Entry 1VQ7 (X-ray diffraction, 2.50 A resolution); this record covers chains 0 and T of the 32 polymer chains in the assembly.

[Chain 0]
Molecule: 23S ribosomal RNA
Organism: Haloarcula marismortui
Sequence (2922 nucleotides; each row starts with the number of its first residue):
     2 UUGGCUACUA UGCCAGCUGG UGGAUUGCUC GGCUCAGGCG CUGAUGAAGG ACGUGCCAAG
    62 CUGCGAUAAG CCAUGGGGAG CCGCACGGAG GCGAAGAACC AUGGAUUUCC GAAUGAGAAU
   122 CUCUCUAACA AUUGCUUCGC GCAAUGAGGA ACCCCGAGAA CUGAAACAUC UCAGUAUCGG
   182 GAGGAACAGA AAACGCAAUG UGAUGUCGUU AGUAACCGCG AGUGAACGCG AUACAGCCCA
   242 AACCGAAGCC CUCACGGGCA AUGUGGUGUC AGGGCUACCU CUCAUCAGCC GACCGUCUCG
   302 ACGAAGUCUC UUGGAACAGA GCGUGAUACA GGGUGACAAC CCCGUACUCG AGACCAGUAC
   362 GACGUGCGGU AGUGCCAGAG UAGCGGGGGU UGGAUAUCCC UCGCGAAUAA CGCAGGCAUC
   422 GACUGCGAAG GCUAAACACA ACCUGAGACC GAUAGUGAAC AAGUAGUGUG AACGAACGCU
   482 GCAAAGUACC CUCAGAAGGG AGGCGAAAUA GAGCAUGAAA UCAGUUGGCG AUCGAGCGAC
   542 AGGGCAUACA AGGUCCCUCG ACGAAUGACC GACGCGCGAG CGUCCAGUAA GACUCACGGG
   602 AAGCCGAUGU UCUGUCGUAC GUUUUGAAAA ACGAGCCAGG GAGUGUGUCU GCAUGGCAAG
   662 UCUAACCGGA GUAUCCGGGG AGGCACAGGG AAACCGACAU GGCCGCAGGG CUUUGCCCGA
   722 GGGCCGCCGU CUUCAAGGGC GGGGAGCCAU GUGGACACGA CCCGAAUCCG GACGAUCUAC
   782 GCAUGGACAA GAUGAAGCGU GCCGAAAGGC ACGUGGAAGU CUGUUAGAGU UGGUGUCCUA
   842 CAAUACCCUC UCGUGAUCUA UGUGUAGGGG UGAAAGGCCC AUCGAGUCCG GCAACAGCUG
   902 GUUCCAAUCG AAACAUGUCG AAGCAUGACC UCCGCCGAGG UAGUCUGUGA GGUAGAGCGA
   962 CCGAUUGGUG UGUCCGCCUC CGAGAGGAGU CGGCACACCU GUCAAACUCC AAACUUACAG
  1022 ACGCCGUUUG ACGCGGGGAU UCCGGUGCGC GGGGUAAGCC UGUGUACCAG GAGGGGAACA
  1082 ACCCAGAGAU AGGUUAAGGU CCCCAAGUGU GGAUUAAGUG UAAUCCUCUG AAGGUGGUCU
  1142 CGAGCCCUAG ACAGCCGGGA GGUGAGCUUA GAAGCAGCUA CCCUCUAAGA AAAGCGUAAC
  1202 AGCUUACCGG CCGAGGUUUG AGGCGCCCAA AAUGAUCGGG ACUCAAAUCC ACCACCGAGA
  1262 CCUGUCCGUA CCACUCAUAC UGGUAAUCGA GUAGAUUGGC GCUCUAAUUG GAUGGAAGUA
  1322 GGGGUGAAAA CUCCUAUGGA CCGAUUAGUG ACGAAAAUCC UGGCCAUAGU AGCAGCGAUA
  1382 GUCGGGUGAG AACCCCGACG GCCUAAUGGA UAAGGGUUCC UCAGCACUGC UGAUCAGCUG
  1442 AGGGUUAGCC GGUCCUAAGU CAUACCGCAA CUCGACUAUG ACGAAAUGGG AAACGGGUUA
  1502 AUAUUCCCGU GCCACUAUGC AGUGAAAGUU GACGCCCUGG GGUCGAUCAC GCUGGGCAUU
  1562 CGCCCAGUCG AACCGUCCAA CUCCGUGGAA GCCGUAAUGG CAGGAAGCGG ACGAACGGCG
  1622 GCAUAGGGAA ACGUGAUUCA ACCUGGGGCC CAUGAAAAGA CGAGCAUAGU GUCCGUACCG
  1682 AGAACCGACA CAGGUGUCCA UGGCGGCGAA AGCCAAGGCC UGUCGGGAGC AACCAACGUU
  1742 AGGGAAUUCG GCAAGUUAGU CCCGUACCUU CGGAAGAAGG GAUGCCUGCU CCGGAACGGA
  1802 GCAGGUCGCA GUGACUCGGA AGCUCGGACU GUCUAGUAAC AACAUAGGUG ACCGCAAAUC
  1862 CGCAAGGACU CGUACGGUCA CUGAAUCCUG CCCAGUGCAG GUAUCUGAAC ACCUCGUACA
  1922 AGAGGACGAA GGACCUGUCA ACGGCGGGGG UAACUAUGAC CCUCUUAAGG UAGCGUAGUA
  1982 CCUUGCCGCA UCAGUAGCGG CUUGCAUGAA UGGAUUAACC AGAGCUUCAC UGUCCCAACG
  2042 UUGGGCCCGG UGAACUGUAC AUUCCAGUGC GGAGUCUGGA GACACCCAGG GGGAAGCGAA
  2102 GACCCUAUGG AGCUUUACUG CAGGCUGUCG CUGAGACGUG GUCGCCGAUG UGCAGCAUAG
  2162 GUAGGAGACA CUACACAGGU ACCCGCGCUA GCGGGCCACC GAGUCAACAG UGAAAUACUA
  2222 CCCGUCGGUG ACUGCGACUC UCACUCCGGG AGGAGGACAC CGAUAGCCGG GCAGUUUGAC
  2282 UGGGGCGGUA CGCGCUCGAA AAGAUAUCGA GCGCGCCCUA UGGCUAUCUC AGCCGGGACA
  2342 GAGACCCGGC GAAGAGUGCA AGAGCAAAAG AUAGCUUGAC AGUGUUCUUC CCAACGAGGA
  2402 ACGCUGACGC GAAAGCGUGG UCUAGCGAAC CAAUUAGCCU GCUUGAUGCG GGCAAUUGAU
  2462 GACAGAAAAG CUACCCUAGG GAUAACAGAG UCGUCACUCG CAAGAGCACA UAUCGACCGA
  2522 GUGGCUUGCU ACCUCGAUGU CGGUUCCCUC CAUCCUGCCC GUGCAGAAGC GGGCAAGGGU
  2582 GAGGUUGUUC GCCUAUUAAA GGAGGUCGUG AGCUGGGUUU AGACCGUCGU GAGACAGGUC
  2642 GGCUGCUAUC UACUGGGUGU GUAAUGGUGU CUGACAAGAA CGACCGUAUA GUACGAGAGG
  2702 AACUACGGUU GGUGGCCACU GGUGUACCGG UUGUUCGAGA GAGCACGUGC CGGGUAGCCA
  2762 CGCCACACGG GGUAAGAGCU GAACGCAUCU AAGCUCGAAA CCCACUUGGA AAAGAGACAC
  2822 CGCCGAGGUC CCGCGUACAA GACGCGGUCG AUAGACUCGG GGUGUGCGCG UCGAGGUAAC
  2882 GAGACGUUAA GCCCACGAGC ACUAACAGAC CAAAGCCAUC AU
Disordered / not traced: 2-9, 126-127, 715, 971-998, 1560, 1952-1963, 2137-2236, 2339-2343, 2665-2666, 2915-2923
Construct notes: modified residue (628, 2587-2588, 2619, 2621)
Modified positions: 1MA (6-hydro-1-methyladenosine-5'-monophosphate) at position 628, OMU (o2'-methyluridine 5'-monophosphate) at position 2587, OMG (o2'-methylguanosine-5'-monophosphate) at position 2588, UR3 (3-methyluridine-5'-monophoshate) at position 2619, PSU (pseudouridine-5'-monophosphate) at position 2621
Metal / ion sites: Na+ site 1 near U12 (its only coordinating residue here); Mg2+ site 1 near G28 (its only coordinating residue here); Na+ site 2: C40, G41, A442; Na+ site 3: G56, A59, G61; Na+ site 4 near U108 (its only coordinating residue here); Mg2+ site 2 near U115 (its only coordinating residue here); Na+ site 5: C130, U146; Na+ site 6: C141, G142; Mg2+ site 3: C162, U2276; K+ site 1: U163, U172; Mg2+ site 4: A165, A167, C168; Na+ site 7: A165, A166, A167; 86 more Mg2+ sites not listed; 61 more Na+ sites not listed; 2 more K+ sites not listed

[Chain T]
Name: 50S ribosomal protein L24P
Organism: Haloarcula marismortui
Reference sequence: P10972 (RL24_HALMA); numbering as in UniProt (aligned over 0-119)
Chain sequence (120 residues; numbered 0 to 119; the number before each row is that of its first residue; numbering starts at 0):
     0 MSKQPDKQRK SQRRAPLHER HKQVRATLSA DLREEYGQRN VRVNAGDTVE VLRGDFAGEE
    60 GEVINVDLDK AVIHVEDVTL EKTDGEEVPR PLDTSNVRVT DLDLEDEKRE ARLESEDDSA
Disordered / not traced: 0
Metal / ion sites: Na+: Ser-94, Asn-95 (shared with U308(0), C342(0) of chain 0); Mg2+ near Ser-114 (its only coordinating residue here)

[Interface between chain 0 and chain T]
Pairs across the interface - 110 pairs, chain 0 then chain T:
  U30(0) / Asp-5(T)  hydrogen bond to the sugar
  U30(0) / Arg-8(T)  salt bridge to the phosphate
  C31(0) / Asp-5(T)  phosphate contact
  C31(0) / Arg-8(T)  salt bridge to the phosphate
  C31(0) / Arg-12(T)  salt bridge to the phosphate
  C31(0) / Arg-13(T)  hydrogen bond to the phosphate
  G32(0) / Lys-9(T)  salt bridge to the phosphate
  G32(0) / Arg-13(T)  salt bridge to the phosphate
  G77(0) / His-17(T)  base contact
  G78(0) / His-17(T)  sugar contact
  G79(0) / His-20(T)  sugar contact
  G79(0) / Arg-41(T)  phosphate contact
  G79(0) / Lys-107(T)  hydrogen bond to the base
  G79(0) / Arg-111(T)  salt bridge to the phosphate
  A80(0) / Arg-41(T)  sugar contact
  A80(0) / Asn-43(T)  hydrogen bond to the phosphate
  A80(0) / Arg-111(T)  salt bridge to the phosphate
  G81(0) / Arg-41(T)  salt bridge to the phosphate
  G81(0) / Asn-43(T)  phosphate contact
  G81(0) / Ala-44(T)  hydrogen bond to the phosphate
  G81(0) / Val-65(T)  sugar contact
  G81(0) / Leu-67(T)  phosphate contact
  C82(0) / Leu-16(T)  phosphate contact
  C82(0) / Val-65(T)  phosphate contact
  C82(0) / Leu-67(T)  hydrogen bond to the phosphate
  C85(0) / Asp-68(T)  phosphate contact
  C87(0) / Lys-69(T)  hydrogen bond to the base
  A95(0) / Asp-105(T)  base contact
  G97(0) / Asp-105(T)  hydrogen bond to the base
  G97(0) / Glu-106(T)  base contact
  G97(0) / Lys-107(T)  base contact
  A99(0) / Leu-16(T)  sugar contact
  A99(0) / His-17(T)  base contact
  A99(0) / His-20(T)  hydrogen bond to the base
  C100(0) / Pro-15(T)  sugar contact
  C100(0) / Leu-16(T)  hydrogen bond to the sugar
  C100(0) / His-17(T)  hydrogen bond to the sugar
  C101(0) / Pro-15(T)  sugar contact
  C101(0) / His-17(T)  sugar contact
  C303(0) / Asp-116(T)  sugar contact
  C303(0) / Asp-117(T)  phosphate contact
  C303(0) / Ser-118(T)  phosphate contact
  G304(0) / Ser-118(T)  phosphate contact
  A306(0) / Arg-38(T)  salt bridge to the phosphate
  G307(0) / Arg-38(T)  salt bridge to the phosphate
  U308(0) / Arg-32(T)  salt bridge to the phosphate
  U308(0) / Arg-38(T)  salt bridge to the phosphate
  U308(0) / Leu-51(T)  base contact
  U308(0) / Arg-52(T)  base contact
  U308(0) / Ser-94(T)  base contact
  U308(0) / Asn-95(T)  base contact
  U308(0) / Arg-97(T)  salt bridge to the phosphate
  C309(0) / Arg-97(T)  salt bridge to the phosphate
  G315(0) / Asp-54(T)  hydrogen bond to the sugar
  A316(0) / Arg-52(T)  phosphate contact
  A316(0) / Asp-54(T)  sugar contact
  A317(0) / Arg-52(T)  phosphate contact
  C318(0) / Arg-52(T)  salt bridge to the phosphate
  A331(0) / Ser-1(T)  base contact
  G332(0) / Lys-2(T)  hydrogen bond to the sugar
  G332(0) / Gln-3(T)  sugar contact
  G332(0) / Pro-4(T)  sugar contact
  G332(0) / Gln-7(T)  hydrogen bond to the base
  G333(0) / Pro-4(T)  sugar contact
  G333(0) / Gln-7(T)  sugar contact
  G333(0) / Arg-8(T)  phosphate contact
  G333(0) / Gln-11(T)  hydrogen bond to the sugar
  G334(0) / Arg-8(T)  salt bridge to the phosphate
  G334(0) / Gln-11(T)  sugar contact
  G334(0) / Ser-94(T)  hydrogen bond to the base
  U335(0) / Asp-92(T)  sugar contact
  U335(0) / Ser-94(T)  sugar contact
  U335(0) / Asn-95(T)  hydrogen bond to the sugar
  G336(0) / Gly-53(T)  base contact
  G336(0) / Asp-54(T)  hydrogen bond to the base
  G336(0) / Arg-89(T)  base contact
  G336(0) / Asn-95(T)  hydrogen bond to the phosphate
  C342(0) / Thr-26(T)  phosphate contact
  C342(0) / Ser-94(T)  hydrogen bond to the sugar
  C343(0) / Lys-21(T)  hydrogen bond to the sugar
  C343(0) / Arg-24(T)  sugar contact
  C343(0) / Thr-26(T)  hydrogen bond to the phosphate
  C343(0) / Arg-38(T)  phosphate contact
  C343(0) / Asn-39(T)  phosphate contact
  C343(0) / Ser-94(T)  sugar contact
  C344(0) / Lys-21(T)  sugar contact
  C344(0) / Arg-24(T)  salt bridge to the phosphate
  C344(0) / Asn-39(T)  hydrogen bond to the phosphate
  G345(0) / Lys-21(T)  salt bridge to the phosphate
  G446(0) / Ser-1(T)  phosphate contact
  G446(0) / Lys-6(T)  salt bridge to the phosphate
  A447(0) / Ser-1(T)  hydrogen bond to the phosphate
  A447(0) / Lys-2(T)  hydrogen bond to the phosphate
  A447(0) / Gln-3(T)  phosphate contact
  G448(0) / Lys-2(T)  salt bridge to the phosphate
  G448(0) / Gln-3(T)  hydrogen bond to the base
  C483(0) / Arg-89(T)  hydrogen bond to the base
  A484(0) / Leu-79(T)  sugar contact
  A484(0) / Arg-89(T)  hydrogen bond to the sugar
  A484(0) / Pro-90(T)  sugar contact
  A485(0) / Pro-90(T)  phosphate contact
  A486(0) / Leu-79(T)  sugar contact
  A486(0) / Glu-80(T)  hydrogen bond to the sugar
  A486(0) / Lys-81(T)  salt bridge to the phosphate
  A486(0) / Val-87(T)  phosphate contact
  G487(0) / Lys-81(T)  phosphate contact
  G487(0) / Thr-82(T)  hydrogen bond to the phosphate
  U488(0) / Thr-82(T)  sugar contact
  A489(0) / Thr-82(T)  base contact
  A489(0) / Asp-83(T)  sugar contact
Interface residues without a listed pair, chain 0 (49 interface residues in all): C83, G452, G504
Interface residues without a listed pair, chain T (56 interface residues in all): Ala-25, Val-42, Asp-66, Arg-108

[In short]
49 residues of chain 0 and 56 residues of chain T are in contact, with 30 hydrogen bonds and 21 salt bridges.
Among the polar pairs are G79(0)/Lys-107(T), C87(0)/Lys-69(T) and G97(0)/Asp-105(T). The Na+ site 2 is built
by C40(0), G41(0) and A442(0).
Here chain 0 is 23S ribosomal RNA and chain T is 50S ribosomal protein L24P, both from Haloarcula marismortui.
Entry 1VQ7 (The structure of the transition state analogue "DCA" bound to the large ribosomal subunit of
haloarcula ...) was determined by X-ray diffraction together with 1VQ6 and 1VQN from the same study.
